PDB entry 7FNX | X-ray diffraction, 1.72 A resolution | chains A and B

# Chain A
Name: Pre-mRNA-splicing factor 8
Source organism: Saccharomyces cerevisiae S288C
Reference sequence: P33334 (PRP8_YEAST); residues 1836-2090 here = UniProt positions 1836-2090
Amino-acid sequence (258 residues; row label = number of the first residue in the row):
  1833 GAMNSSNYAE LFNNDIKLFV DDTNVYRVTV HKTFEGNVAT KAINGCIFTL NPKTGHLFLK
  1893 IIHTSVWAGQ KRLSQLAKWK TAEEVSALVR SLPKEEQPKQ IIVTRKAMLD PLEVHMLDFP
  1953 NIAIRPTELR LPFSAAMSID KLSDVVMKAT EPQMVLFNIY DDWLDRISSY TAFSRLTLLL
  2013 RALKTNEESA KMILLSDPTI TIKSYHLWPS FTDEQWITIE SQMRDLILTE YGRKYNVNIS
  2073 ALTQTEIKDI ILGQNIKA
Unresolved in the structure: 2070-2090
Construct notes: expression tag (1833-1835)

# Chain B
Name: A1 cistron-splicing factor AAR2
Source organism: Saccharomyces cerevisiae S288C
Reference sequence: P32357 (AAR2_YEAST); aligned to UniProt positions 1-317 over residues 1-317
Amino-acid sequence (308 residues; row label = number of the first residue in the row; note: 13 numbers in that range are skipped by the numbering (no residue carries them; nothing is unmodelled there); numbers below 1 keep their minus sign (Gly-3 is residue -3)):
    -3 GAMAMNTVPF TSAPIEVTIG IDQYSFNVKE NQPFHGIKDI PIGHVHVIHF QHADNSSMRY
    57 GYWFDCRMGN FYIQYDPKDG LYKMMEERDG AKFENIVHNF KERQMMVSYP KIDEDDTWYN
   117 LTEFVQMDKI RKIVRKDENQ FSYVDSSMTT VQENEL
   166 SSSSSDPAHS LNYTVINFKS REAIRPGHEM EDFLDKSYYL NTVMLQGIFK NSSNYFGELQ
   226 FAFLNAMFFG NYGSSLQWHA MIELICSSAT VPKHMLDKLD EILYYQIKTL PEQYSDILLN
   286 ERVWNICLYS SFQKNSLHNT EKIMENKYPE LL
Unresolved in the structure: -3 to 0, 166-169
Construct notes: expression tag (-3 to 0); conflict Ser166 (Leu153 in P32357), Ser167 (Lys154 in P32357), Ser170 (Asp in P32357)
Residues lining bound ligands: 4-methoxy-N-methylbenzamide (VZH): Phe120, Val121, Gln122, Lys125, Ile126, Lys128, Ile129, Thr179, Phe214, Asn219, Gly222, Glu223, Phe226

# Chain A / chain B interface
Residue-residue contacts (17; chain A residue first):
  Gln1907(A) - Met195(B)
  Gln1907(A) - Leu199(B)
  Leu1908(A) - Met195(B)  hydrophobic
  Trp1911(A) - Glu194(B)
  Trp1911(A) - Met195(B)  hydrophobic
  Trp1911(A) - Phe198(B)  hydrophobic
  Asp1942(A) - Lys184(B)  salt bridge
  Asp1942(A) - Phe198(B)
  Glu1945(A) - Lys184(B)  salt bridge
  Val1946(A) - Ile189(B)  hydrophobic
  Val1946(A) - Glu194(B)
  Val1946(A) - Phe198(B)  hydrophobic
  His1947(A) - Glu194(B)  salt bridge
  Leu1949(A) - Lys184(B)
  Leu1949(A) - Ser185(B)
  Leu1949(A) - Arg186(B)
  Asp1950(A) - Arg186(B)  salt bridge

# Overview
9 residues of chain A face 8 of chain B across their interface, with 4 salt bridges. Polar pairs include
Asp1942(A)-Lys184(B), Glu1945(A)-Lys184(B) and His1947(A)-Glu194(B). Bound to chain B:
4-methoxy-N-methylbenzamide.
Here chain A is Pre-mRNA-splicing factor 8 and chain B is A1 cistron-splicing factor AAR2, both from
Saccharomyces cerevisiae S288C. Entry 7FNX (PanDDA analysis group deposition -- Aar2/RNaseH in complex with
fragment P07F08 from the F2X-Universal Library) was determined by X-ray diffraction, deposited together with
5ST0, 5ST1, 5ST2, 5ST3, 5ST4, 5ST5 and 248 further entries.
